6F6L - chains A and B; structure by X-ray diffraction, 1.90 A resolution.

Chain A (and B):
Protein: Ribonucleotide reductase small subunit
Organism: Geobacillus kaustophilus (strain HTA426)
Notes: EC 1.17.4.1; chain B of this document is another copy of the same molecule, construct and numbering; everything in this record applies to it too
UniProtKB: Q5KW80 (Q5KW80_GEOKA); residue numbers follow UniProt; this construct covers 1-302
Sequence (316 residues; each row starts with the number of its first residue; numbers below 1 keep their minus sign (Met-13 is residue -13)):
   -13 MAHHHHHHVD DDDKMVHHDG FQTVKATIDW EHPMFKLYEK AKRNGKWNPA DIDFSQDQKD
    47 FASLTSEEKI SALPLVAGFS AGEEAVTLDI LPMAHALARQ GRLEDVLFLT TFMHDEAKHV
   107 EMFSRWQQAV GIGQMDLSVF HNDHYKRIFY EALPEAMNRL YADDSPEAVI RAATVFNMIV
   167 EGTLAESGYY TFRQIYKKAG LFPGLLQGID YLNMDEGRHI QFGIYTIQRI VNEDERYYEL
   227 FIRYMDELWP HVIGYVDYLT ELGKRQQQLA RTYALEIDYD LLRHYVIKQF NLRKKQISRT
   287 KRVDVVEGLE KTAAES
Not modelled in the structure: -13 to 2, 287-302 (chain B: -13 to 2, 251-262, 287-302)
Differences from the reference sequence: initiating methionine (-13); expression tag (-12 to 0); engineered mutation Phe162 (Tyr in Q5KW80)
Ion coordination: manganese (III) ion: Glu69, Glu102, His105 (together with palmitic acid); Fe ion: Glu102, Glu167, Glu202, His205 (together with palmitic acid); Mn2+ near His130 (its only coordinating residue here)
Ligand contacts: manganese (iii) ion / palmitic acid: Leu61, Gly64, Phe65, Gly68, Glu69, Val72, Glu102, His105, Phe135, Val166, Glu167, Leu170, Ala171, Ser173, Gly174, Tyr175, Thr177, Glu202, His205, Tyr241, Val242, Leu245, Thr246, Tyr265, Leu268, Val272
From the paper describing this entry:
  - mutagenesis - Y162F: abolished catalytic activity

Interface between chain A and chain B:
Contacting residue pairs (131):
  His3(A) - Tyr136(B)
  His3(A) - Glu137(B)
  His3(A) - Glu141(B)  salt bridge
  His4(A) - Leu74(B)
  His4(A) - Asp75(B)  salt bridge
  His4(A) - Phe135(B)
  His4(A) - Tyr136(B)  hydrogen bond (backbone-backbone)
  His4(A) - Pro140(B)
  Asp5(A) - Tyr136(B)
  Phe7(A) - Ala67(B)  hydrophobic
  Phe7(A) - Glu70(B)
  Phe7(A) - Ala71(B)  hydrophobic
  Phe7(A) - Tyr136(B)  hydrophobic
  Gln8(A) - Glu70(B)  hydrogen bond (backbone-side chain)
  Thr9(A) - Ser66(B)  hydrogen bond (side chain-backbone)
  Thr9(A) - Glu70(B)  hydrogen bond
  Thr9(A) - Val106(B)
  Thr9(A) - Ser110(B)
  Thr9(A) - Gln113(B)
  Val10(A) - Ala63(B)
  Val10(A) - Ala67(B)
  Val10(A) - Met121(B)
  Val10(A) - Asp122(B)
  Val10(A) - Leu123(B)  hydrogen bond (backbone-backbone)
  Val10(A) - Ser124(B)
  Val10(A) - His127(B)
  Lys11(A) - Met121(B)
  Lys11(A) - Asp122(B)
  Lys11(A) - Ser124(B)
  Ala12(A) - Gly119(B)
  Thr13(A) - Ser110(B)
  Thr13(A) - Gln114(B)
  Thr13(A) - Gly119(B)
  Ile14(A) - Glu107(B)
  Ile14(A) - Ser110(B)  hydrogen bond (backbone-side chain)
  Trp16(A) - Ser110(B)
  Trp16(A) - Arg111(B)
  Trp16(A) - Gln114(B)  hydrogen bond
  Phe21(A) - Arg111(B)
  Tyr24(A) - His100(B)
  Tyr24(A) - Ala103(B)
  Tyr24(A) - Lys104(B)
  Tyr24(A) - Glu107(B)  hydrogen bond
  Glu25(A) - Ala36(B)
  Glu25(A) - Glu107(B)
  Glu25(A) - Arg111(B)  salt bridge
  Lys28(A) - Asn34(B)  hydrogen bond
  Lys28(A) - His100(B)
  Lys28(A) - Glu107(B)  salt bridge
  Arg29(A) - Asn34(B)
  Arg29(A) - Ala36(B)
  Arg29(A) - Asp37(B)  salt bridge
  Lys32(A) - Lys32(B)  hydrogen bond (backbone-side chain)
  Asn34(A) - Lys28(B)  hydrogen bond
  Ala36(A) - Glu25(B)
  Asp37(A) - Arg29(B)  salt bridge
  Ala63(A) - Val10(B)
  Ser66(A) - Thr9(B)  hydrogen bond (backbone-side chain)
  Ser66(A) - Val10(B)
  Ala67(A) - Phe7(B)  hydrophobic
  Ala67(A) - Val10(B)
  Glu70(A) - Phe7(B)
  Glu70(A) - Gln8(B)  hydrogen bond (side chain-backbone)
  Glu70(A) - Thr9(B)  hydrogen bond
  Ala71(A) - Phe7(B)  hydrophobic
  Leu74(A) - His4(B)
  Leu74(A) - Ala84(B)  hydrophobic
  Asp75(A) - His4(B)  salt bridge
  Leu77(A) - Leu77(B)  hydrophobic
  Leu77(A) - Ala80(B)  hydrophobic
  Leu77(A) - His81(B)
  Ala80(A) - Leu77(B)
  His81(A) - Leu77(B)
  His81(A) - Tyr147(B)  hydrogen bond
  Ala84(A) - Leu74(B)  hydrophobic
  Leu89(A) - Glu70(B)
  Val92(A) - Met99(B)  hydrophobic
  Leu93(A) - Ala103(B)  hydrophobic
  Thr96(A) - Met99(B)
  Thr96(A) - His100(B)  hydrogen bond
  Thr96(A) - Ala103(B)
  Thr97(A) - His100(B)
  Met99(A) - Val92(B)  hydrophobic
  Met99(A) - Thr96(B)
  Met99(A) - Met99(B)  hydrophobic
  His100(A) - Tyr24(B)
  His100(A) - Lys28(B)
  His100(A) - Thr96(B)  hydrogen bond
  His100(A) - Thr97(B)
  Ala103(A) - Tyr24(B)
  Ala103(A) - Leu93(B)  hydrophobic
  Ala103(A) - Thr96(B)
  Lys104(A) - Tyr24(B)
  Val106(A) - Thr9(B)
  Glu107(A) - Ile14(B)
  Glu107(A) - Tyr24(B)  hydrogen bond
  Glu107(A) - Glu25(B)
  Glu107(A) - Lys28(B)  salt bridge
  Ser110(A) - Thr9(B)
  Ser110(A) - Thr13(B)
  Ser110(A) - Ile14(B)  hydrogen bond (side chain-backbone)
  Ser110(A) - Trp16(B)
  Arg111(A) - Trp16(B)
  Arg111(A) - Phe21(B)
  Arg111(A) - Glu25(B)  salt bridge
  Gln113(A) - Thr9(B)
  Gln113(A) - Ala12(B)
  Gln114(A) - Thr13(B)
  Gln114(A) - Trp16(B)  hydrogen bond
  Gly119(A) - Ala12(B)
  Gly119(A) - Thr13(B)
  Met121(A) - Val10(B)
  Met121(A) - Lys11(B)
  Asp122(A) - Val10(B)
  Asp122(A) - Lys11(B)
  Leu123(A) - Val10(B)  hydrogen bond (backbone-backbone)
  Ser124(A) - Val10(B)
  Ser124(A) - Lys11(B)
  His127(A) - Val10(B)
  Phe135(A) - His4(B)
  Phe135(A) - Phe7(B)
  Tyr136(A) - His3(B)
  Tyr136(A) - His4(B)  hydrogen bond (backbone-backbone)
  Tyr136(A) - Asp5(B)
  Tyr136(A) - Gly6(B)
  Tyr136(A) - Phe7(B)  hydrophobic
  Glu137(A) - His3(B)
  Pro140(A) - His4(B)
  Glu141(A) - His3(B)  salt bridge
  Tyr147(A) - His81(B)  hydrogen bond
  Tyr147(A) - Tyr147(B)  hydrophobic
Other interface residues (no listed pair), chain A (64 interface residues in all): Gly6, Pro35, Thr73, Gln120, Asn144
Other interface residues (no listed pair), chain B (64 interface residues in all): Pro35, Thr73, Leu89, Gln120, Asn144

In short:
Chain A and chain B each contribute 64 residues to their interface; the contacts include 23 hydrogen bonds and
10 salt bridges. Polar contacts include His3(A)-Glu141(B), His4(A)-Asp75(B) and Glu25(A)-Arg111(B). Bound to
chain A: manganese (iii) ion / palmitic acid. The paper reports that Y162F of chain A abolishes catalytic
activity.
Chain A and chain B are both Ribonucleotide reductase small subunit (Geobacillus kaustophilus (strain
HTA426)); the structure, R2-like ligand-binding oxidase Y162F mutant with aerobically reconstituted Mn/Fe
cofactor, was determined by X-ray diffraction, deposited together with 6F65, 6F6B and 6F6M.
